Entry 7FCF (X-ray diffraction, 3.30 A resolution); this record covers chains E and F of the 6 polymer chains in the assembly.

# Chain E (and F)
Name: Fimbrial protein
Source organism: Chromobacterium haemolyticum
Notes: chain F of this document is another copy of the same molecule, construct and numbering; everything in this record applies to it too
UniProtKB: A0A1W0CP47 (A0A1W0CP47_9NEIS); residues 2-164 here = UniProt positions 2-164
Sequence (163 residues; row label = number of the first residue in the row):
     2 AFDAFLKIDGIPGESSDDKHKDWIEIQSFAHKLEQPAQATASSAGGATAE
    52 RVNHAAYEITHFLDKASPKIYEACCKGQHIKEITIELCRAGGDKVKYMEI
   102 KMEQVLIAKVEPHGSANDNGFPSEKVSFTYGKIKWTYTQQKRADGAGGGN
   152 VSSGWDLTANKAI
Disordered / not traced: 37-49, 92, 121, 142, 146-147 (chain F: 38-52, 95, 121)

# How chain E and chain F interact
Residue-residue contacts (57):
  E15(E) with Y138(F), hydrogen bond
  L64(E) with F30(F), hydrophobic; L88(F), hydrophobic; Y138(F)
  D65(E) with Y138(F)
  K66(E) with Y138(F); Q140(F); G149(F); V152(F)
  P69(E) with W136(F); V152(F); S154(F)
  K70(E) with S153(F); S154(F), hydrogen bond
  Y72(E) with L34(F); W136(F), hydrophobic
  E73(E) with W136(F); S154(F), hydrogen bond; G155(F), hydrogen bond (side chain-backbone); A163(F)
  C75(E) with L34(F), hydrogen bond (side chain-backbone); Q36(F)
  C76(E) with L34(F), hydrophobic; Q36(F); V53(F), hydrophobic; W156(F)
  K77(E) with W156(F)
  G78(E) with Q36(F)
  A109(E) with L34(F); E35(F); Q36(F), hydrogen bond (backbone-backbone)
  K110(E) with K33(F); L34(F); E35(F)
  V111(E) with K33(F); L34(F), hydrogen bond (backbone-backbone)
  E112(E) with H32(F)
  P113(E) with A31(F); H32(F), hydrogen bond (backbone-backbone)
  H114(E) with F30(F)
  G115(E) with F3(F); S29(F); F30(F), hydrogen bond (backbone-backbone)
  S116(E) with F3(F); Q28(F); S29(F)
  A117(E) with A2(F); F3(F); Q28(F), hydrogen bond (backbone-backbone)
  N118(E) with A2(F)
  D119(E) with A2(F), hydrogen bond (backbone-backbone)
  N120(E) with A2(F)
  F122(E) with A2(F); Y98(F), hydrophobic
  P123(E) with F3(F); F30(F), hydrophobic; Y98(F)
Interface residues without a listed pair, chain E (27 interface residues in all): S68
Interface residues without a listed pair, chain F (28 interface residues in all): R90, M99, G148, K162

# Summary
The interface between chain E and chain F involves 27 residues on one side and 28 on the other; the contacts
include 11 hydrogen bonds. Polar contacts include E15(E)-Y138(F), K70(E)-S154(F) and E73(E)-S154(F).
Chain E and chain F are both Fimbrial protein (Chromobacterium haemolyticum); the structure, Crystal structure
of T6SS Hcp protein, was determined by X-ray diffraction.
